Entry 5MPB (electron microscopy, 7.80 A resolution (low resolution: residue-level contacts below are approximate; hydrogen-bond / salt-bridge calls are withheld)); this record covers chains K and J of the 47 polymer chains in the assembly.

Chain K:
Name: 26S protease regulatory subunit 6B homolog
Organism: Saccharomyces cerevisiae (strain ATCC 204508 / S288c)
UniProt: P33298 (PRS6B_YEAST); numbering as in UniProt (aligned over 1-428)
Chain sequence (428 residues; numbered 1 to 428; the number before each row is that of its first residue):
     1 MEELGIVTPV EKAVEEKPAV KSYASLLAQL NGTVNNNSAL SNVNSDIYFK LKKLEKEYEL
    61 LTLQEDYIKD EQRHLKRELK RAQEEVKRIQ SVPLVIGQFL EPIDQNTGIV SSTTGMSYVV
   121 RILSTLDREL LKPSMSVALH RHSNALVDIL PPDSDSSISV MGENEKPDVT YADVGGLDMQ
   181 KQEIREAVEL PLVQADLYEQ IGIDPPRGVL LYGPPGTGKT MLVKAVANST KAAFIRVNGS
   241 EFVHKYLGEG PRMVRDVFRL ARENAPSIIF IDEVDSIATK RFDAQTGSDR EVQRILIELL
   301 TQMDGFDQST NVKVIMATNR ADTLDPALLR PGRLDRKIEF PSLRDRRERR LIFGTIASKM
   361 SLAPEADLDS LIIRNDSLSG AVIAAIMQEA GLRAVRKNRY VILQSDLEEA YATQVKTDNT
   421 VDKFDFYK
Disordered / not traced: 1-39
Bound ions: Mg2+: Thr220 (together with AMP-PNP)
Ligand contacts:
  - AMP-PNP (ANP; phosphoaminophosphonic acid-adenylate ester), molecule 1: Ala172, Asp173, Gly176, Leu177, Pro214, Pro215, Gly216, Thr217, Gly218, Lys219, Thr220, Met221, Leu222, Asn319, Arg344, Ile352, Gly380, Ala381, Ala384
  - AMP-PNP (ANP), molecule 2: Arg207, Asp304, Asp307, Gly332, Arg333

Chain J:
Name: 26S protease regulatory subunit 8 homolog
Organism: Saccharomyces cerevisiae (strain ATCC 204508 / S288c)
UniProt: Q01939 (PRS8_YEAST); residue numbers follow UniProt; this construct covers 1-405
Chain sequence (405 residues; each row starts with the number of its first residue):
     1 MTAAVTSSNI VLETHESGIK PYFEQKIQET ELKIRSKTEN VRRLEAQRNA LNDKVRFIKD
    61 ELRLLQEPGS YVGEVIKIVS DKKVLVKVQP EGKYIVDVAK DINVKDLKAS QRVCLRSDSY
   121 MLHKVLENKA DPLVSLMMVE KVPDSTYDMV GGLTKQIKEI KEVIELPVKH PELFESLGIA
   181 QPKGVILYGP PGTGKTLLAR AVAHHTDCKF IRVSGAELVQ KYIGEGSRMV RELFVMAREH
   241 APSIIFMDEI DSIGSTRVEG SGGGDSEVQR TMLELLNQLD GFETSKNIKI IMATNRLDIL
   301 DPALLRPGRI DRKIEFPPPS VAARAEILRI HSRKMNLTRG INLRKVAEKM NGCSGADVKG
   361 VCTEAGMYAL RERRIHVTQE DFELAVGKVM NKNQETAISV AKLFK
Disordered / not traced: 1-12, 399-405
Bound ions: Mg2+: Thr196 (together with AMP-PNP)
Ligand contacts: AMP-PNP (ANP; phosphoaminophosphonic acid-adenylate ester): Val150, Pro190, Pro191, Gly192, Thr193, Gly194, Lys195, Thr196, Leu197, Asn295, Ile327, His331, Gly355, Ala356, Lys359

How chain K and chain J interact:
Residue-residue contacts (140):
  Leu40(K) - Glu13(J)
  Leu40(K) - Ser17(J)
  Ser41(K) - Glu16(J)
  Asn44(K) - Glu16(J)
  Asn44(K) - Lys20(J)
  Asn44(K) - Phe23(J)
  Ile47(K) - Ile27(J)
  Tyr48(K) - Tyr22(J)
  Tyr48(K) - Phe23(J)
  Leu51(K) - Ile27(J)
  Glu55(K) - Ile27(J)
  Tyr58(K) - Lys33(J)
  Tyr58(K) - Ile34(J)
  Tyr58(K) - Lys37(J)
  Glu59(K) - Lys33(J)
  Leu61(K) - Lys37(J)
  Leu61(K) - Val41(J)
  Thr62(K) - Lys33(J)
  Thr62(K) - Lys37(J)
  Glu65(K) - Asn40(J)
  Glu65(K) - Val41(J)
  Glu65(K) - Leu44(J)
  Ile68(K) - Val41(J)
  Ile68(K) - Leu44(J)
  Lys69(K) - Leu44(J)
  Glu71(K) - Arg48(J)
  Gln72(K) - Leu44(J)
  Gln72(K) - Gln47(J)
  Gln72(K) - Arg48(J)
  Gln72(K) - Leu51(J)
  Leu75(K) - Arg48(J)
  Leu75(K) - Leu51(J)
  Leu75(K) - Asn52(J)
  Lys76(K) - Leu51(J)
  Glu78(K) - Val55(J)
  Leu79(K) - Leu51(J)
  Leu79(K) - Val55(J)
  Leu79(K) - Ile58(J)
  Ala82(K) - Ile58(J)
  Ala82(K) - Lys59(J)
  Gln83(K) - Ile58(J)
  Glu85(K) - Leu62(J)
  Val86(K) - Ile58(J)
  Ile89(K) - Leu62(J)
  Leu100(K) - Ser135(J)
  Glu101(K) - Lys129(J)
  Glu101(K) - Ala130(J)
  Glu101(K) - Asp131(J)
  Glu101(K) - Ser135(J)
  Ile103(K) - Lys124(J)
  Ile103(K) - Leu126(J)
  Ile103(K) - Glu127(J)
  Ile103(K) - Asn128(J)
  Asp104(K) - Glu127(J)
  Ile109(K) - Val72(J)
  Gly115(K) - Pro90(J)
  Met116(K) - Pro90(J)
  Ser117(K) - Tyr71(J)
  Ser117(K) - Val72(J)
  Ser117(K) - Pro90(J)
  Tyr118(K) - Gly69(J)
  Tyr118(K) - Ser70(J)
  Tyr118(K) - Tyr71(J)
  Val119(K) - Ser70(J)
  Val119(K) - Tyr71(J)
  Val119(K) - Val72(J)
  Arg121(K) - Leu64(J)
  Arg121(K) - Glu67(J)
  Arg121(K) - Ser70(J)
  Ile122(K) - Glu61(J)
  Leu123(K) - Glu61(J)
  Ser124(K) - Glu61(J)
  Lys132(K) - Met138(J)
  Pro133(K) - Met138(J)
  Ser143(K) - Leu65(J)
  Ser143(K) - Glu67(J)
  Ser143(K) - Pro68(J)
  Asn144(K) - Pro68(J)
  Asn144(K) - Gly69(J)
  Ala145(K) - Leu65(J)
  Glu186(K) - Arg371(J)
  Leu190(K) - Leu370(J)
  Leu197(K) - Arg373(J)
  Tyr198(K) - Met367(J)
  Tyr198(K) - Leu370(J)
  Gln200(K) - Arg373(J)
  Ile201(K) - Met335(J)
  Ile201(K) - Arg373(J)
  Ile201(K) - Ile375(J)
  Gly202(K) - Lys334(J)
  Ile203(K) - Met335(J)
  Ile203(K) - Gly366(J)
  Ile203(K) - Met367(J)
  Asp204(K) - Lys359(J)
  Pro206(K) - Met367(J)
  Leu247(K) - Leu218(J)
  Gly248(K) - Leu218(J)
  Gly248(K) - Val219(J)
  Pro251(K) - Val219(J)
  Arg252(K) - Val219(J)
  Arg252(K) - Lys221(J)
  Arg255(K) - Val139(J)
  Phe282(K) - Ser252(J)
  Phe282(K) - Gly254(J)
  Phe282(K) - Ser255(J)
  Asp283(K) - Ile253(J)
  Asp283(K) - Gly254(J)
  Asp283(K) - Thr256(J)
  Ala284(K) - Gly254(J)
  Ala284(K) - Thr256(J)
  Ala284(K) - Arg257(J)
  Gln285(K) - Arg257(J)
  Arg290(K) - Ile253(J)
  Arg290(K) - Arg257(J)
  Arg290(K) - Gly264(J)
  Arg290(K) - Asp265(J)
  Gln293(K) - Ser252(J)
  Gln293(K) - Ile253(J)
  Arg294(K) - Ala216(J)
  Arg294(K) - Leu218(J)
  Arg294(K) - Ile253(J)
  Arg294(K) - Asp265(J)
  Ile297(K) - Ser252(J)
  Glu298(K) - Ser214(J)
  Glu298(K) - Gly215(J)
  Thr301(K) - Ser214(J)
  Thr301(K) - Asp248(J)
  Pro326(K) - Thr396(J)
  Ala327(K) - Pro191(J)
  Leu328(K) - Asn295(J)
  Arg330(K) - Pro191(J)
  Arg330(K) - Ser354(J)
  Pro331(K) - Ala356(J)
  Pro331(K) - Asn393(J)
  Asp335(K) - Gly360(J)
  Asp335(K) - Thr363(J)
  Asp335(K) - Lys392(J)
  Arg336(K) - Glu364(J)
  Arg336(K) - Met367(J)
  Lys337(K) - Lys392(J)
Interface residues without a listed pair, chain K (86 interface residues in all): Val43, Pro102, Thr107, Ser111, His142, Val147, Arg207, Gly332, Arg333
Interface residues without a listed pair, chain J (90 interface residues in all): Thr30, Glu45, Lys54, Gln66, Gln89, Cys114, Val134, Arg212, Tyr222, Glu249, Gly263, Arg296, Asn336, Asp357, Ala369

In short:
86 residues of chain K and 90 residues of chain J are in contact. One AMP-PNP molecule is bound between chain
K and chain J. Ligands of chain K: AMP-PNP.
Chain K is 26S protease regulatory subunit 6B homolog and chain J is 26S protease regulatory subunit 8
homolog, both from Saccharomyces cerevisiae (strain ATCC 204508 / S288c); the structure, 26S proteasome in
presence of AMP-PNP (s3), was determined by electron microscopy, deposited together with 5MP9, 5MPA, 5MPC,
5MPD and 5MPE.
